Entry 9IIC (X-ray diffraction, 2.78 A resolution); this record covers chains B and C.

[Chain B]
Name: Serine/threonine-protein kinase 4 37kDa subunit
Source organism: Homo sapiens
Notes: fragment: KD domain
Reference sequence: Q13043 (STK4_HUMAN); numbering as in UniProt (aligned over 11-311)
Chain sequence (302 residues; numbered 10 to 311; the number before each row is that of its first residue):
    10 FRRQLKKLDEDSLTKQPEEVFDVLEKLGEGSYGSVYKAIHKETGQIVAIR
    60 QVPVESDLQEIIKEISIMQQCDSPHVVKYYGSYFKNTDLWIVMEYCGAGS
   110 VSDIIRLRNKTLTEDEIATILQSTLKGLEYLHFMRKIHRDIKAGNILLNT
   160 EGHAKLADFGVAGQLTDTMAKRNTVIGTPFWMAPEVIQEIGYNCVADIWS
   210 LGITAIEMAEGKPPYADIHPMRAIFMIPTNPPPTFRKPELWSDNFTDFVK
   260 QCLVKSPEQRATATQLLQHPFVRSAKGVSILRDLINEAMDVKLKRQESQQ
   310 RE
Disordered / not traced: 174-185
Sequence notes: expression tag (10); engineered mutation Arg59 (Lys in Q13043)
UniProt features mapped onto this chain:
  - active site: Asp149 (Proton acceptor)
  - binding site (ATP): Leu36 to Val44
  - modified residue: Thr183 (Phosphothreonine), Ser265 (Phosphoserine)
  - mutagenesis: Thr175 (T175A: No effect on activity), Thr177 (T177A: No effect on activity), Thr183 (T183A: Loss of activity)
What the authors report for this chain:
  - self-association interface (contacts with another copy of this molecule): Phe30
  - mutagenesis - F93N: unchanged catalytic activity on HOIP
  - mutagenesis - K59R, T183A: abolished catalytic activity on LUBAC

[Chain C]
Name: E3 ubiquitin-protein ligase RNF31
Source organism: Homo sapiens
Notes: EC 2.3.2.31; fragment: ring2-ldd
Reference sequence: Q96EP0 (RNF31_HUMAN); numbering as in UniProt (aligned over 857-1071)
Chain sequence (215 residues; each row starts with the number of its first residue):
   857 AQGLAMYLQENGIDCPKCKFSYALARGGCMHFHCTQCRHQFCSGCYNAFY
   907 AKNKCPEPNCRVKKSLHGHHPRDCLFYLRDWTALRLQKLLQDNNVMFNTE
   957 PPAGARAVPGGGCRVIEQKEVPNGLRDEACGKETPAGYAGLCQAHYKEYL
  1007 VSLINAHSLDPATLYEVEELETATERYLHVRPQPLAGEDPPAYQARLLQK
  1057 LTEEVPLGQSIPRRR
Metal / ion sites: Zn2+ site 1: Cys871, Cys874, Cys890, Cys893; Zn2+ site 2: Cys898, Cys901, His926, Cys930; Zn2+ site 3: Cys911, Cys916, His923, His925; Zn2+ site 4: Cys969, Cys986, Cys998, His1001
UniProt features mapped onto this chain:
  - zinc finger: Cys871 to Cys901 (RING-type 2)
  - active site: Cys885
  - binding site (Zn(2+)): Cys871, Cys874, Cys890, Cys893, Cys898, Cys901, Cys916, His925
  - cross-link: Lys875 (Microbial infection: Glycyl lysine isopeptide (Lys-Gly) (interchain with G-Cter in ubiquitin))
  - mutagenesis: Cys871 (C871S: Abolishes polyubiquitination activity of LUBAC; when associated with S-874), Cys874 (C874S: Abolishes polyubiquitination activity of LUBAC; when associated with S-871), Lys875 (K875R: Reduced ubiquitination; when associated with R-735 and R-783), Cys885 (C885A: Abolished E3 ubiquitin-protein ligase activity and ability to promote formation of the bacterial ubiquitin coat; when associated with A-935 and A-983), Arg935 (R935A: Abolished E3 ubiquitin-protein ligase activity and ability to promote formation of the bacterial ubiquitin coat; when associated with A-885 and A-983), Asp983 (D983A: Abolished E3 ubiquitin-protein ligase activity and ability to promote formation of the bacterial ubiquitin coat; when associated with A-885 and A-935)
What the authors report for this chain:
  - post-translational modification sites: Thr891, Thr955, Ser1066
  - mutagenesis - T955E, S1066E: unchanged catalytic activity
  - mutagenesis - S1066E: unchanged binding to M1-2Ub
  - mutagenesis - T891E: decreased catalytic activity
  - mutagenesis - S1066E: decreased signaling in response to NF-kappaB signaling

[Chain B / chain C interface]
Residue-residue contacts (22):
  Asp226(B) with Asp983(C)
  Ile227(B) with Asp983(C)
  His228(B) with Ile972(C); Asp983(C), hydrogen bond (backbone-side chain)
  Met230(B) with Ala857(C), hydrophobic; Met862(C), hydrophobic
  Arg231(B) with Tyr878(C); Ala879(C); Leu880(C); Ile972(C); Gln974(C), hydrogen bond; Asp983(C), salt bridge
  Phe234(B) with Met862(C), hydrophobic; Gln865(C); Glu866(C); Ala879(C), hydrophobic
  Met235(B) with Ser877(C); Tyr878(C), hydrophobic
  Thr238(B) with Ser877(C), hydrogen bond
  Asn239(B) with Phe876(C); Ser877(C), hydrogen bond (side chain-backbone)
  Pro240(B) with Phe876(C)
Interface residues without a listed pair, chain B (11 interface residues in all): Tyr224
Interface residues without a listed pair, chain C (15 interface residues in all): Gln858, Lys875, Leu981
Interface features reported in the paper:
  - specific contacts: His228(B)-Asp983(C) (backbone contact), Met230(B)-Met862(C) (hydrophobic contact), Arg231(B)-Gln974(C) (hydrogen bond), Phe234(B)-Met862(C) (hydrophobic contact), Met235(B)-Ala879(C) (hydrophobic contact), Thr238(B)-Ser877(C) (hydrogen bond), Gln865(C)-Phe234(B) (hydrophobic contact), Glu866(C)-Phe234(B) (hydrophobic contact), Ala879(C)-Phe234(B) (hydrophobic contact)
  - hot spots on chain B (mutagenesis) - R231E, N239A: decreased binding to E3 ubiquitin-protein ligase RNF31 (chain C)
  - hot spots on chain C (mutagenesis) - A879R, D983A: decreased binding to Serine/threonine-protein kinase 4 37kDa subunit (chain B)

[Overview]
11 residues of chain B face 15 of chain C across their interface, with 4 hydrogen bonds and 1 salt bridge.
Polar pairs include Arg231(B)-Asp983(C), His228(B)-Asp983(C) and Arg231(B)-Gln974(C). The paper describes a
backbone contact between His228(B) and Asp983(C); hydrophobic contacts between Met230(B) and Met862(C),
Phe234(B) and Met862(C) and Met235(B) and Ala879(C) among others; hydrogen bonds between Arg231(B) and
Gln974(C) and Thr238(B) and Ser877(C). The paper reports that K59R and T183A of chain B abolish catalytic
activity on LUBAC; modification sites Thr891(C), Thr955(C) and Ser1066(C); 10 substitutions were tested in
all.
Here chain B is Serine/threonine-protein kinase 4 37kDa subunit and chain C is E3 ubiquitin-protein ligase
RNF31, both from Homo sapiens. Entry 9IIC (Crystal structure of HOIP RING2-LDD in complex with STK4 KD domain)
was determined by X-ray diffraction.
